PDB entry 4BE2 | X-ray diffraction, 2.38 A resolution | chains A and B of the 4 polymer chains in the assembly

== Chain A (and B) ==
Molecule: Pfv integrase
From: Human spumaretrovirus
Notes: EC 2.7.7.-; chain B of this document is another copy of the same molecule, construct and numbering; everything in this record applies to it too
UniProt: P14350 (POL_FOAMV); residues 1-392 here correspond to UniProt positions 752-1143 (UniProt number = residue number + 751)
Amino-acid sequence (395 residues; row label = number of the first residue in the row; numbers below 1 keep their minus sign (Gly-2 is residue -2)):
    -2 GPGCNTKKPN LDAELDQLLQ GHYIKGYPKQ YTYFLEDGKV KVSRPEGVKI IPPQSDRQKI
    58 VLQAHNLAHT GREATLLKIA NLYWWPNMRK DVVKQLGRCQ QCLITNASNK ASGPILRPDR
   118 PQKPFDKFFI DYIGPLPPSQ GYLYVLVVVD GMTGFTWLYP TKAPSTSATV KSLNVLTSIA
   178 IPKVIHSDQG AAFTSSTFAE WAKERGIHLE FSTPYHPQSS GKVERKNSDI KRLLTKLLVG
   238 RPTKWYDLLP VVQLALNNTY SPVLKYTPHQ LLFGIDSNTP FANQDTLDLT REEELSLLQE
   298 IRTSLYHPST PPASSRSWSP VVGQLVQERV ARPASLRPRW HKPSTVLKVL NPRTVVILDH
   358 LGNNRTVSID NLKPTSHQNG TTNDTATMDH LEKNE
Not modelled in the structure: -2 to 7, 376-392 (chain B: -2 to 115, 300-392)
Differences from the reference sequence: expression tag (-2 to 0); variant Ser217 (Gly968 in P14350), Gly218 (Ser969 in P14350)
UniProt features mapped onto this chain:
  - binding site (Mg(2+)): Asp123, Asp185
Bound ions: Zn2+: His62, His66, Cys96, Cys99; Mg2+ site 1: Asp128, Asp185 (together with XZ-259); Mg2+ site 2: Asp128, Glu221 (together with XZ-259)
Residues lining bound ligands:
  - XZ-259: Asp128, Tyr129, Asp185, Tyr212, Pro214, Gln215, Glu221
  - XZ-259 (XZ2; 2-(3-chloro-4-fluorobenzyl)-6,7-dihydroxy-N,N-dimethyl-1-oxo-2,3-dihydro-1H-isoindole-4-sulfonamide): Asp128, Tyr129, Asp185, Tyr212, Pro214, Gln215, Glu221
Reported in the primary citation:
  - binding site for XZ-259: Tyr212, Pro214, Gln215, Glu221
  - catalytic residues: Asp128, Asp185, Glu221

== Interface between chain A and chain B ==
Pairs across the interface - 66 pairs, chain A then chain B:
  Pro121(A) - Ile272(B)
  Phe122(A) - Phe270(B)  hydrophobic
  Phe122(A) - Asn275(B)  hydrogen bond (backbone-side chain)
  Phe152(A) - Ile176(B)  hydrophobic
  Asn171(A) - Pro247(B)
  Thr174(A) - Leu251(B)
  Ser175(A) - Pro247(B)
  Ser175(A) - Gln250(B)
  Ser175(A) - Leu251(B)
  Ile176(A) - Phe152(B)
  Ile176(A) - Trp154(B)
  Ile176(A) - Leu251(B)
  Ile176(A) - Phe270(B)  hydrophobic
  Ala177(A) - Leu251(B)  hydrophobic
  Ala177(A) - His266(B)
  Ile178(A) - Leu251(B)  hydrophobic
  Ile178(A) - Asn275(B)  hydrogen bond (backbone-side chain)
  Ile178(A) - Thr276(B)
  Pro179(A) - Asn275(B)
  Lys180(A) - Asn275(B)  hydrogen bond
  Pro247(A) - Ser175(B)
  Gln250(A) - Ser175(B)  hydrogen bond (side chain-backbone)
  Gln250(A) - Ile176(B)
  Leu251(A) - Thr174(B)
  Leu251(A) - Ser175(B)
  Leu251(A) - Ile178(B)  hydrophobic
  His266(A) - Phe122(B)
  Leu269(A) - Leu269(B)
  Leu269(A) - Phe270(B)
  Phe270(A) - Phe122(B)  hydrophobic
  Phe270(A) - Leu269(B)  hydrophobic
  Phe270(A) - Phe270(B)  hydrophobic
  Ile272(A) - Lys120(B)
  Ile272(A) - Phe122(B)
  Ser274(A) - Phe122(B)
  Ser274(A) - Ala177(B)
  Ser274(A) - Ile178(B)  hydrogen bond (side chain-backbone)
  Asn275(A) - Ile178(B)  hydrogen bond (backbone-backbone)
  Asn275(A) - Pro179(B)  hydrogen bond (side chain-backbone)
  Asn275(A) - Lys180(B)
  Asn275(A) - Arg202(B)
  Asn275(A) - Gly203(B)  hydrogen bond (side chain-backbone)
  Thr276(A) - Ile178(B)
  Thr283(A) - Lys120(B)  hydrogen bond (backbone-side chain)
  Leu284(A) - Arg117(B)
  Leu284(A) - Pro118(B)
  Leu284(A) - Lys120(B)
  Leu286(A) - Pro118(B)
  Leu286(A) - Lys120(B)  hydrogen bond (backbone-side chain)
  Thr287(A) - Pro118(B)
  Thr287(A) - Lys120(B)
  Arg288(A) - Lys120(B)
  Arg288(A) - Pro121(B)
  Arg288(A) - Met149(B)
  Arg288(A) - Leu268(B)  hydrogen bond (side chain-backbone)
  Arg288(A) - Leu269(B)  hydrogen bond (side chain-backbone)
  Glu289(A) - Tyr263(B)
  Glu291(A) - Lys120(B)  salt bridge
  Leu292(A) - Gln267(B)
  Leu292(A) - Leu268(B)
  Leu292(A) - Gly271(B)
  Leu295(A) - Phe270(B)
  Gln296(A) - Gly271(B)
  Arg299(A) - Phe270(B)  hydrogen bond (side chain-backbone)
  Arg299(A) - Gly271(B)
  Arg299(A) - Ile272(B)
Also at the interface, not in a pair above, chain A (36 interface residues in all): Lys120, Trp154, Asp273, Asp285
Also at the interface, not in a pair above, chain B (32 interface residues in all): Gln119, Ile204

== Summary ==
The interface between chain A and chain B involves 36 residues on one side and 32 on the other; the contacts
include 13 hydrogen bonds and 1 salt bridge. Among the polar pairs are Glu291(A)-Lys120(B),
Phe122(A)-Asn275(B) and Ile178(A)-Asn275(B). From the paper: catalytic residues Asp128(A), Asp185(A) and
Glu221(A); a binding site for XZ-259 at Tyr212(A), Pro214(A) and Gln215(A) among others.
Chain A and chain B are both Pfv integrase (Human spumaretrovirus); the structure, PFV intasome with inhibitor
XZ-259, was determined by X-ray diffraction together with 4BDY, 4BDZ, 4BE0 and 4BE1 from the same study.
